8UJA - chains C and D of the 8 polymer chains in the assembly; structure by X-ray diffraction, 6.00 A resolution (low resolution: residue-level contacts below are approximate; hydrogen-bond / salt-bridge calls are withheld).

[Chain C]
Protein: T33-fn10: engineered DrsE like sulfur reductase
From: Sulfurisphaera tokodaii str. 7
Amino-acid sequence (108 residues; numbered 1 to 108; the number before each row is that of its first residue):
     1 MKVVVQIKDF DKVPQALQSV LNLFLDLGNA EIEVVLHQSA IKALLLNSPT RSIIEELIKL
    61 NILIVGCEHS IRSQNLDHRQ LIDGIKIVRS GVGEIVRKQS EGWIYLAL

[Chain D]
Protein: T33-fn10: engineered enoyl-CoA hydratase/isomerase
From: Novosphingobium aromaticivorans DSM 12444
UniProt: A4XEF6 (A4XEF6_NOVAD); residues 9-257 here correspond to UniProt positions 1-249 (UniProt number = residue number - 8)
Amino-acid sequence (258 residues; each row starts with the number of its first residue; numbering starts at 0):
     0 MHHHHHHSGM SLRLERDGAV ARLLIDRADR RNAFSLDMWQ RLPELLAEAS GDDALRVLVV
    60 KSANGGAFCA GADIAELLAN KDDAAFHLAN QQAINRAQYE LARFRLPTVA MVEGDCIGGG
   120 CGIALACDMR IAAPAARFGI TPAKLGLVYP LHDVKLLVDL VGPGQARRLM FTGGLIDANE
   180 AHRIGLVELL GESEDALVGQ LATVSSFSTQ AIKSFVRRVL DGQVADDTLS LCVFASATLG
   240 ADFREGTGAF LEKRPPVF
Unresolved in the structure: 0-8
Sequence notes: initiating methionine (0); expression tag (1-8); engineered mutation Leu87 (Ala79 in A4XEF6), Thr227 (Ala219 in A4XEF6), Leu228 (Asp220 in A4XEF6), Cys231 (Arg223 in A4XEF6), Thr237 (Phe229 in A4XEF6), Leu238 (Glu230 in A4XEF6)

[How chain C and chain D interact]
Pairs across the interface (4):
  Leu21(C) - Leu228(D)
  Glu56(C) - Leu228(D)
  Leu60(C) - Cys231(D)
  Leu60(C) - Ser235(D)
Other interface residues (no listed pair), chain C (6 interface residues in all): Phe24, Leu25, Asn29
Other interface residues (no listed pair), chain D (8 interface residues in all): Thr227, Leu230, Val232, Ala234, Leu238

[In short]
6 residues of chain C face 8 of chain D across their interface.
Here chain C is T33-fn10: engineered DrsE like sulfur reductase (Sulfurisphaera tokodaii str. 7) and chain D
is T33-fn10: engineered enoyl-CoA hydratase/isomerase (Novosphingobium aromaticivorans DSM 12444). Entry 8UJA
(T33-fn10 - Designed Tetrahedral Protein Cage Using Fragment-based Hydrogen Bond Networks) was determined by
X-ray diffraction (same publication as 8UF0, 8UI2, 8UKM, 8UMP, 8UMR and 8UN1).
